Entry 7LN6 (electron microscopy, 3.58 A resolution); this record covers chains C and D of the 7 polymer chains in the assembly.

Chain C (and D):
Name: Transitional endoplasmic reticulum ATPase
From: Homo sapiens
Notes: EC 3.6.4.6; chain D of this document is another copy of the same molecule, construct and numbering; everything in this record applies to it too
Reference sequence: P55072 (TERA_HUMAN); residues 1-806 here = UniProt positions 1-806
Sequence (806 residues; numbered 1 to 806; the number before each row is that of its first residue):
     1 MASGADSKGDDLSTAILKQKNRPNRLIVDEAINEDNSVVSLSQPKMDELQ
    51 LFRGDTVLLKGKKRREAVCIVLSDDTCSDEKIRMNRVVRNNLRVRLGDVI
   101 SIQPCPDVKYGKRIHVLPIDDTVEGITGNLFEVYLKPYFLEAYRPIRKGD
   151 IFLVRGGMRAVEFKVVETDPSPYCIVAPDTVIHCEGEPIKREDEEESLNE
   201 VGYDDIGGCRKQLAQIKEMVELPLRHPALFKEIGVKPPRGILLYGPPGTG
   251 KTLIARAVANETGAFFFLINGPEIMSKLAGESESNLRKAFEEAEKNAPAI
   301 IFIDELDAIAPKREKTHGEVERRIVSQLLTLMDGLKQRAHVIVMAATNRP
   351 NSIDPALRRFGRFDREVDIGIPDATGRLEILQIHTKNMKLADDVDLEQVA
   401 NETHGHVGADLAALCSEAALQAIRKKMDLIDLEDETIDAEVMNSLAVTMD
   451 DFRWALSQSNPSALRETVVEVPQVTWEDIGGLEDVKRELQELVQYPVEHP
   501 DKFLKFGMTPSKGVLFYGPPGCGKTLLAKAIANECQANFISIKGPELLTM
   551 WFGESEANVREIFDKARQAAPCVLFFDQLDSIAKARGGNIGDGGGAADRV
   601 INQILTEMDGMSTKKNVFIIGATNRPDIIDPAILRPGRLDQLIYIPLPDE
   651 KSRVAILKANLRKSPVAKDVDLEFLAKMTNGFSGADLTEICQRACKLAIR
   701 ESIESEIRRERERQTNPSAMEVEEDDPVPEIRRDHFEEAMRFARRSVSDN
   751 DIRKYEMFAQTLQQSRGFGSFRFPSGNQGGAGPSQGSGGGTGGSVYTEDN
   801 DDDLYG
Disordered / not traced: 1-11, 715-726, 776-806
Construct notes: engineered mutation Glu-232 (Ala in P55072), Gln-578 (Glu in P55072)
Curated features (UniProtKB/Swiss-Prot):
  - region: Thr-797 to Gly-806 (Interaction with UBXN6)
  - motif: Asp-802 to Gly-806 (PIM motif)
  - binding site (ATP): Pro-247 to Leu-253, Asn-348, His-384, Gly-521 to Leu-526
  - modified residue: Ala-2 (N-acetylalanine), Ser-3 (Phosphoserine), Ser-7 (Phosphoserine), Ser-13 (Phosphoserine), Ser-37 (Phosphoserine), Lys-315 (N6,N6,N6-trimethyllysine), Thr-436 (Phosphothreonine), Ser-462 (Phosphoserine), Lys-502 (N6-acetyllysine), Lys-505 (N6-acetyllysine), Lys-668 (N6-acetyllysine), Ser-702 (Phosphoserine), Lys-754 (N6-acetyllysine), Ser-770 (Phosphoserine), Ser-775 (Phosphoserine), Ser-787 (Phosphoserine), Tyr-805 (Phosphotyrosine)
  - cross-link (Glycyl lysine isopeptide (Lys-Gly)): Lys-8 (interchain with G-Cter in SUMO2), Lys-18 (interchain with G-Cter in SUMO2)
  - natural variant: Arg-95 (R95G: In IBMPFD1), Gly-97 (G97E: In CMT2Y), Ile-126 (I126F: In IBMPFD1; uncertain significance), Arg-155 (R155C: In IBMPFD1; R155H: In FTDALS6 and IBMPFD1; R155L: In IBMPFD1; R155P: In IBMPFD1; R155S: In IBMPFD1), Arg-159 (R159G: In FTDALS6; R159H: In IBMPFD1), Ala-160 (A160T: In IBMPFD1; uncertain significance), Glu-185 (E185K: In CMT2Y), Arg-191 (R191Q: In FTDALS6 and IBMPFD1), Leu-198 (L198W: In IBMPFD1), Glu-232 (A232E: In IBMPFD1; this construct carries the variant), Ile-254 (I254F: In IBMPFD1; uncertain significance), Ile-369 (I369T: In IBMPFD1; uncertain significance), 2 further natural variant entries in UniProt
  - mutagenesis: Phe-52 to Asp-55 (Abolishes interaction with NPLOC4; when associated with A-110), Arg-53 (R53A: Minor effect on affinity for ATP and ADP), Arg-86 (R86A: Strongly increased affinity for ATP. Strongly reduced affinity for ADP), Tyr-110 (Y110A: Abolishes interaction with NPLOC4; when associated with 52-A--A-55), Arg-113 to His-115 (Severely reduced binding to DERL1), Phe-131 (F131R: Severely reduced binding to DERL1), Leu-140 (L140D: Severely reduced binding to DERL1), Asp-179 (D179R: No effect on binding to DERL1), His-183 (H183W: Severely reduced binding to DERL1), Lys-251 (K251Q: Impairs ERAD degradation of HMGCR and does not inhibit interaction with RHBDD1; when associated with Q-524), Glu-305 (E305Q: Defect in ubiquitin-dependent protein degradation by the proteasome; when associated with Q-578), Lys-312 (K312A: Does not affect methylation by VCPKMT), 7 further mutagenesis entries in UniProt
Bound ions: Mg2+: Thr-525 (together with ATP)
Residues lining bound ligands:
  - ADP (adenosine-5'-diphosphate): Asp-205, Ile-206, Gly-207, Cys-209, Pro-247, Gly-248, Thr-249, Gly-250, Lys-251, Thr-252, Leu-253, Ile-380, Ile-383, His-384, Gly-408, Ala-409, Ala-412
  - ATP (adenosine-5'-triphosphate), molecule 1: Leu-329, Asp-333, Ala-356, Arg-359, Phe-360, Arg-362
  - ATP, molecule 2: Asp-478, Ile-479, Gly-480, Leu-482, Pro-519, Pro-520, Gly-521, Cys-522, Gly-523, Lys-524, Thr-525, Leu-526, Gln-578, Asn-624, Ile-656, Asn-660, Gly-684, Ala-685, Thr-688
  - ATP, molecule 3: Asp-609, Arg-635, Arg-638
Reported in the primary citation:
  - self-association interface (contacts with another copy of this molecule): Leu-12 to Arg-22, Gly-767 to Ser-775
  - conformationally variable residues (loop rearrangement): Leu-464
  - contacts within the chain: Leu-464/Ala-569
  - mutagenesis - L464A: decreased catalytic activity
  - mutagenesis - W551A/F552A, R599A: abolished catalytic activity
  - mutagenesis - I590A/D592A: unchanged catalytic activity
  - disease-associated variants - A232E: increased catalytic activity (citing earlier work)
  - mutagenesis - E578Q: decreased catalytic activity (citing earlier work)

How chain C and chain D interact:
Residue-residue contacts (195; chain C residue first):
  Leu-12(C) / Gln-421(D)
  Leu-12(C) / Lys-425(D)
  Ala-15(C) / Met-427(D)  hydrophobic
  Lys-18(C) / Asp-428(D)
  Lys-20(C) / Asp-428(D)
  Arg-22(C) / Asp-431(D)  salt bridge
  Arg-22(C) / Asp-434(D)  salt bridge
  Arg-25(C) / Asp-431(D)  salt bridge
  Arg-25(C) / Glu-433(D)  salt bridge
  Glu-218(C) / Arg-424(D)  salt bridge
  Leu-222(C) / Ile-423(D)  hydrophobic
  Leu-222(C) / Leu-432(D)  hydrophobic
  Arg-225(C) / Leu-432(D)
  His-226(C) / Asp-431(D)  hydrogen bond (side chain-backbone)
  His-226(C) / Leu-432(D)  hydrogen bond (side chain-backbone)
  His-226(C) / Asp-434(D)
  His-226(C) / Ile-437(D)
  Leu-229(C) / Ile-423(D)  hydrophobic
  Leu-229(C) / Ile-430(D)  hydrophobic
  Leu-229(C) / Leu-445(D)  hydrophobic
  Phe-230(C) / Leu-420(D)  hydrophobic
  Lys-231(C) / Glu-195(D)  salt bridge
  Glu-232(C) / Lys-389(D)  salt bridge
  Glu-232(C) / Met-442(D)
  Ile-233(C) / Met-388(D)
  Ile-233(C) / Ala-419(D)
  Ile-233(C) / Ala-422(D)  hydrophobic
  Ile-233(C) / Ile-423(D)  hydrophobic
  Ile-233(C) / Leu-445(D)  hydrophobic
  Ile-233(C) / Val-447(D)  hydrophobic
  Gly-234(C) / Met-388(D)
  Val-235(C) / Ser-416(D)
  Val-235(C) / Ala-419(D)  hydrophobic
  Lys-236(C) / Ser-416(D)  hydrogen bond (backbone-side chain)
  Pro-238(C) / Ser-416(D)
  Leu-278(C) / Lys-277(D)
  Ala-279(C) / Ser-276(D)
  Ala-279(C) / Lys-277(D)  hydrogen bond (backbone-backbone)
  Gly-280(C) / Met-275(D)
  Glu-281(C) / Lys-277(D)  hydrogen bond (side chain-backbone)
  Glu-283(C) / Pro-272(D)
  Arg-287(C) / Glu-273(D)
  Lys-312(C) / Glu-466(D)  salt bridge
  Arg-313(C) / Asp-307(D)  salt bridge
  Arg-313(C) / Asn-348(D)  hydrogen bond
  Arg-313(C) / Arg-349(D)
  Lys-315(C) / Glu-554(D)
  Glu-319(C) / Thr-316(D)
  Glu-319(C) / His-317(D)  hydrogen bond (side chain-backbone)
  Glu-319(C) / Gly-318(D)
  Glu-319(C) / Glu-321(D)
  Arg-322(C) / Arg-349(D)
  Arg-323(C) / Pro-272(D)
  Arg-323(C) / Met-275(D)
  Arg-323(C) / Ala-308(D)
  Arg-323(C) / Glu-321(D)  salt bridge
  Ser-326(C) / Pro-272(D)
  Ser-326(C) / Ala-308(D)
  Gln-327(C) / Pro-272(D)
  Gln-327(C) / Glu-273(D)
  Leu-329(C) / Glu-305(D)
  Thr-330(C) / Asn-270(D)
  Thr-330(C) / Glu-305(D)
  Gly-334(C) / Thr-252(D)
  Gly-334(C) / Arg-256(D)  hydrogen bond (backbone-side chain)
  Leu-335(C) / Thr-252(D)
  Leu-335(C) / Ala-255(D)  hydrophobic
  Leu-335(C) / Arg-256(D)  hydrogen bond (backbone-side chain)
  Leu-335(C) / Leu-268(D)  hydrophobic
  Gln-337(C) / Arg-256(D)  hydrogen bond
  His-340(C) / Glu-192(D)  salt bridge
  Asn-351(C) / Glu-466(D)
  Arg-358(C) / Ser-462(D)
  Arg-358(C) / Arg-465(D)  hydrogen bond (side chain-backbone)
  Arg-359(C) / Pro-247(D)
  Arg-359(C) / Gly-248(D)
  Arg-359(C) / Ala-409(D)
  Arg-359(C) / Ser-462(D)
  Phe-360(C) / Ala-409(D)
  Phe-360(C) / Ala-412(D)  hydrophobic
  Phe-360(C) / Ala-413(D)  hydrophobic
  Phe-363(C) / Arg-465(D)
  Asp-364(C) / Arg-465(D)  hydrogen bond (backbone-side chain)
  Arg-365(C) / Glu-417(D)  salt bridge
  Glu-366(C) / Arg-465(D)  salt bridge
  Arg-487(C) / Arg-700(D)
  Glu-488(C) / Arg-693(D)  salt bridge
  Glu-488(C) / Arg-700(D)  salt bridge
  Glu-491(C) / Arg-700(D)  salt bridge
  Tyr-495(C) / Lys-696(D)
  Tyr-495(C) / Arg-700(D)
  Tyr-495(C) / Ile-703(D)  hydrophobic
  His-499(C) / Ile-703(D)
  Lys-502(C) / Ile-699(D)
  Lys-502(C) / Ser-702(D)
  Lys-502(C) / Ile-703(D)
  Lys-502(C) / Glu-706(D)  salt bridge
  Phe-503(C) / Ile-699(D)  hydrophobic
  Lys-505(C) / Pro-665(D)
  Lys-505(C) / Val-728(D)
  Phe-506(C) / Ser-664(D)  hydrogen bond (backbone-side chain)
  Phe-506(C) / Pro-665(D)
  Phe-506(C) / Cys-695(D)  hydrophobic
  Phe-506(C) / Ile-699(D)  hydrophobic
  Phe-506(C) / Val-728(D)
  Phe-506(C) / Ile-731(D)  hydrophobic
  Met-508(C) / Cys-691(D)
  Met-508(C) / Gln-692(D)
  Thr-509(C) / Gln-692(D)  hydrogen bond
  Ser-511(C) / Glu-689(D)
  Ser-511(C) / Gln-692(D)
  Ser-511(C) / Lys-696(D)
  Trp-551(C) / Met-550(D)  hydrophobic
  Phe-552(C) / Leu-548(D)  hydrophobic
  Phe-552(C) / Thr-549(D)
  Phe-552(C) / Ser-555(D)
  Phe-552(C) / Ala-596(D)  hydrophobic
  Phe-552(C) / Ala-597(D)
  Glu-554(C) / Met-550(D)
  Glu-556(C) / Pro-545(D)
  Glu-556(C) / Leu-548(D)
  Arg-560(C) / Pro-545(D)  hydrogen bond (side chain-backbone)
  Arg-560(C) / Glu-546(D)
  Arg-586(C) / Asp-580(D)  salt bridge
  Arg-586(C) / Asn-624(D)
  Arg-586(C) / Arg-625(D)
  Gly-587(C) / Arg-625(D)
  Ile-590(C) / Gly-588(D)
  Ile-590(C) / Asn-589(D)
  Gly-594(C) / Asp-592(D)
  Gly-594(C) / Gly-593(D)
  Asp-598(C) / Lys-584(D)  salt bridge
  Arg-599(C) / Pro-545(D)
  Arg-599(C) / Leu-548(D)
  Arg-599(C) / Ser-581(D)
  Asn-602(C) / Gln-578(D)
  Asn-602(C) / Asp-580(D)  hydrogen bond
  Asn-602(C) / Ser-581(D)
  Gln-603(C) / Lys-543(D)
  Gln-603(C) / Pro-545(D)
  Gln-603(C) / Glu-546(D)
  Leu-605(C) / Gln-578(D)
  Leu-605(C) / Asn-624(D)
  Thr-606(C) / Lys-543(D)
  Thr-606(C) / Asp-577(D)
  Thr-606(C) / Gln-578(D)
  Glu-607(C) / Lys-543(D)
  Gly-610(C) / Lys-529(D)
  Gly-610(C) / Asp-577(D)
  Met-611(C) / Val-469(D)
  Met-611(C) / Glu-470(D)
  Met-611(C) / Thr-525(D)
  Met-611(C) / Ala-528(D)  hydrophobic
  Met-611(C) / Lys-529(D)
  Met-611(C) / Phe-539(D)  hydrophobic
  Met-611(C) / Ser-541(D)
  Met-611(C) / Phe-575(D)  hydrophobic
  Met-611(C) / Asp-577(D)
  Ser-612(C) / Glu-470(D)
  Ser-612(C) / Pro-472(D)
  Thr-613(C) / Glu-470(D)  hydrogen bond (backbone-backbone)
  Thr-613(C) / Pro-472(D)
  Ala-632(C) / Asn-624(D)
  Leu-634(C) / Arg-744(D)  hydrogen bond (backbone-side chain)
  Arg-635(C) / Pro-520(D)
  Arg-635(C) / Gly-521(D)
  Arg-635(C) / Ala-685(D)
  Pro-636(C) / Ala-685(D)
  Pro-636(C) / Asp-686(D)
  Pro-636(C) / Glu-689(D)
  Pro-636(C) / Ser-746(D)
  Asp-640(C) / Glu-689(D)
  Asp-640(C) / Arg-744(D)
  Gln-641(C) / Lys-696(D)
  Leu-642(C) / Arg-744(D)
  Leu-762(C) / Arg-744(D)
  Ser-765(C) / Arg-745(D)
  Arg-766(C) / Phe-682(D)
  Arg-766(C) / Ala-743(D)
  Arg-766(C) / Arg-744(D)
  Phe-771(C) / Phe-674(D)  hydrophobic
  Phe-771(C) / Leu-675(D)  hydrophobic
  Phe-771(C) / Met-678(D)  hydrophobic
  Phe-771(C) / Glu-737(D)
  Phe-771(C) / Met-740(D)  hydrophobic
  Arg-772(C) / Phe-674(D)
  Arg-772(C) / Glu-737(D)
  Phe-773(C) / Val-670(D)  hydrophobic
  Phe-773(C) / Asp-671(D)
  Phe-773(C) / Phe-674(D)  hydrophobic
  Phe-773(C) / Leu-675(D)  hydrophobic
  Phe-773(C) / Arg-733(D)
  Phe-773(C) / Phe-736(D)  hydrophobic
  Phe-773(C) / Glu-737(D)  hydrogen bond (backbone-side chain)
  Pro-774(C) / Arg-733(D)  hydrogen bond (backbone-side chain)
Other interface residues (no listed pair), chain C (111 interface residues in all): Ser-13, Ile-16, Gln-19, Lys-217, Ala-228, Pro-237, Glu-314, Asp-333, Pro-355, Ala-356, Gly-507, Gly-553, Ala-585, Asp-609, Pro-631, Arg-638, Leu-639, Gly-767
Other interface residues (no listed pair), chain D (129 interface residues in all): Phe-266, Phe-302, Asp-304, Asn-387, Leu-429, Thr-436, Val-471, Asn-660, Leu-661, Lys-663, Thr-688, Ala-698, Pro-729, Arg-741, Asp-751

Summary:
The interface between chain C and chain D involves 111 residues on one side and 129 on the other; the contacts
include 20 hydrogen bonds and 19 salt bridges. Polar pairs include Arg-22(C)/Asp-431(D), Arg-22(C)/Asp-434(D)
and Arg-25(C)/Asp-431(D). From the paper: L464A and E578Q of chain C reduce catalytic activity; conformational
variability at Leu-464(C); 6 substitutions were tested in all.
Both chains are Transitional endoplasmic reticulum ATPase (Homo sapiens). Entry 7LN6 (Cryo-EM structure of
human p97 in complex with Npl4/Ufd1 and polyubiquitinated Ub-Eos (CHAPSO, Class 2, Open ...) was determined by
electron microscopy, deposited together with 7LMZ, 7LN0, 7LN1, 7LN2, 7LN3, 7LN4 and 7LN5.
